PDB entry 7B2K | X-ray diffraction, 2.20 A resolution | chain A

# Chain A
Protein: Putative copper oxidase
Organism: Streptomyces coelicolor (strain ATCC BAA-471 / A3(2) / M145)
UniProtKB: Q9XAL8 (Q9XAL8_STRCO); residue numbers follow UniProt; this construct covers 1-343
Chain sequence (343 residues; row label = number of the first residue in the row):
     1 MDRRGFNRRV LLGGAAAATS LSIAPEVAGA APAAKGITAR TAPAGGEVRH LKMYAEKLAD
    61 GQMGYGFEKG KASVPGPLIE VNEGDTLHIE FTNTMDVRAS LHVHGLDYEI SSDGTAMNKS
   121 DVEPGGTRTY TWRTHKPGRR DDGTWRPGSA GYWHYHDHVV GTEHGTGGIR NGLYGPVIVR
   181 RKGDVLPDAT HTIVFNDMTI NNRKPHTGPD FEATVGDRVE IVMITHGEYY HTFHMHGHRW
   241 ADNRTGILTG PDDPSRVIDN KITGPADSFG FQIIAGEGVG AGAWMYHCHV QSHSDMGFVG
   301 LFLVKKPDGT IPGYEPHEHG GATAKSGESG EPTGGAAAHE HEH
Unresolved in the structure: 1-37, 320-343
Construct notes: engineered mutation Phe298 (Met in Q9XAL8)
Bound ions: Cu ion site 1: His104, His156, His289; Cu ion site 2: His158, His236, His287; Cu ion site 3: His231, Cys288, His293; Cu ion site 4 near His234 (its only coordinating residue here)
From the paper describing this entry:
  - mutagenesis - M198F/M298F: decreased stability

# In short
His104, His156 and His289 coordinate Cu ion site 1. The Cu ion site 2 is built by His158, His236 and His287.
The paper reports that M198F/M298F reduce stability.
Chain A is Putative copper oxidase (Streptomyces coelicolor (strain ATCC BAA-471 / A3(2) / M145)); the
structure, Structure of the M298F mutant of the Streptomyces coelicolor small laccase T1 copper axial ligand,
was determined by X-ray diffraction, deposited together with 7B4Y, 7BDN and 7BFM.
